Entry 8KBH (X-ray diffraction, 1.54 A resolution); this record covers chains D and F of the 8 polymer chains in the assembly.

# Chain D (and F)
Protein: Thoeris anti-defense 1
Organism: Clostridium botulinum
Notes: chain F of this document is another copy of the same molecule, construct and numbering; everything in this record applies to it too
UniProt: P0DW58 (TAD1_CLOBO); numbering as in UniProt (aligned over 1-124)
Chain sequence (125 residues; row label = number of the first residue in the row; numbering starts at 0):
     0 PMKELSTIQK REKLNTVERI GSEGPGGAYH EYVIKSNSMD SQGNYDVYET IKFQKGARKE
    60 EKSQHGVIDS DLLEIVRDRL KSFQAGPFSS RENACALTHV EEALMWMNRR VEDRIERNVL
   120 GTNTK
Not modelled in the structure: 0
Sequence notes: expression tag (0)
Small-molecule neighbours:
  - cGAMP (1SY), molecule 1: Gln8, Glu11, Leu13, Arg78, Leu79, Phe82, Phe87, Asn92
  - cGAMP (1SY), molecule 2: Pro24, Gly25, His29, Gln53, Lys54, Gly55, Ala56, Lys58, Ile67, Asp68, Arg109, Val110, Arg113, Val118, Leu119, Gly120, Thr121, Asn122
What the authors report for this chain:
  - mutagenesis - R90A, T97A: decreased binding to (2-acetyl-5-methylanilino)(2,6-dibromophenyl)acetamide
  - mutagenesis - R90A, T97A: unchanged binding to gcADPR
  - binding site for (2-acetyl-5-methylanilino)(2,6-dibromophenyl)acetamide: Arg90, Thr97

# How chain D and chain F interact
Pairs across the interface - 6 pairs, chain D then chain F:
  Thr97(D) - Arg90(F)  hydrogen bond
  Glu100(D) - Arg90(F)  salt bridge
  Glu101(D) - His98(F)  salt bridge
  Arg108(D) - Ile7(F)
  Glu111(D) - Lys9(F)
  Glu115(D) - Ser5(F)  hydrogen bond
Also at the interface, not in a pair above, chain D (7 interface residues in all): Leu96

# Summary
Chain D and chain F form an interface of 7 and 5 residues respectively, with 2 hydrogen bonds and 2 salt
bridges. Among the polar pairs are Glu100(D)-Arg90(F), Glu101(D)-His98(F) and Thr97(D)-Arg90(F). The paper
reports a binding site for (2-acetyl-5-methylanilino)(2,6-dibromophenyl)acetamide at Arg90(D) and Thr97(D);
R90A and T97A of chain D reduce binding to (2-acetyl-5-methylanilino)(2,6-dibromophenyl)acetamide.
Both chains are Thoeris anti-defense 1 (Clostridium botulinum). Entry 8KBH (Structure of CbTad1 complexed with
2',3'-cGAMP and cA3) was determined by X-ray diffraction.
